2IBZ - chains D and I of the 11 polymer chains in the assembly; structure by X-ray diffraction, 2.30 A resolution.

== Chain D ==
Protein: Cytochrome c1, heme protein, mitochondrial precursor
From: Saccharomyces cerevisiae
Notes: EC 1.10.2.2
UniProtKB: P07143 (CY1_YEAST); residue numbers follow UniProt; this construct covers 62-309
Amino-acid sequence (248 residues; numbered 62 to 309; the number before each row is that of its first residue):
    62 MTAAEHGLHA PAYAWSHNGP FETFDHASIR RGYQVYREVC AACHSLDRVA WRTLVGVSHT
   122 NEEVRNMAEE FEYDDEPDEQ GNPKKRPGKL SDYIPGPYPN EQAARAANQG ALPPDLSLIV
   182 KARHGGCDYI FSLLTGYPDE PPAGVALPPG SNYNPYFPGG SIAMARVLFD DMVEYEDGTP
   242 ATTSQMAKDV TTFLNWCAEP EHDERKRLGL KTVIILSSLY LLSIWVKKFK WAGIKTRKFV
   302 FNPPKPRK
Not modelled in the structure: 307-309
Curated features (UniProtKB/Swiss-Prot):
  - binding site (heme c): Cys101, Cys104, His105, Met225
Ion coordination: heme c Fe: His105, Met225
Residues lining bound ligands: heme c (HEC): Val96, Val100, Cys101, Cys104, His105, Asn169, Ala172, Leu173, Pro174, Pro175, Leu177, Ile180, Arg184, Tyr190, Ile191, Leu194, Leu195, Phe218, Ile223, Ala224, Met225, Val228, Leu229, Val251, Leu255

== Chain I ==
Protein: Ubiquinol-cytochrome c reductase complex 7.3 kDa protein
From: Saccharomyces cerevisiae
Notes: EC 1.10.2.2
UniProtKB: P22289 (UCR9_YEAST); residues 1-66 here correspond to UniProt positions 0-65 (UniProt number = residue number - 1)
Amino-acid sequence (66 residues; numbered 1 to 66; the number before each row is that of its first residue):
     1 MSFSSLYKTF FKRNAVFVGT IFAGAFVFQT VFDTAITSWY ENHNKGKLWK DVKARIAAGD
    61 GDDDDE
Not modelled in the structure: 1-3, 59-66

== Interface between chain D and chain I ==
Contacting residue pairs (34; chain D residue first):
  Ser77(D) with Lys47(I), hydrogen bond (backbone-side chain)
  Phe82(D) with Trp39(I), hydrophobic; Tyr40(I); His43(I); Asn44(I), hydrogen bond (backbone-side chain)
  Glu83(D) with His43(I), salt bridge; Asn44(I); Lys47(I), salt bridge
  Thr84(D) with Tyr40(I); Asn44(I), hydrogen bond (backbone-side chain); Lys47(I), hydrogen bond (backbone-side chain); Leu48(I)
  Phe85(D) with Lys47(I)
  Asp86(D) with Lys47(I)
  His87(D) with Lys47(I), hydrogen bond (backbone-backbone); Trp49(I)
  Ala88(D) with Val52(I)
  Gly117(D) with Trp49(I)
  Val118(D) with Trp49(I)
  Ser119(D) with Trp49(I)
  His120(D) with Trp49(I)
  Thr121(D) with Trp49(I)
  Glu237(D) with Ile56(I)
  Asp264(D) with Tyr40(I), hydrogen bond (backbone-side chain)
  Lys267(D) with Tyr40(I)
  Arg268(D) with Asp33(I), salt bridge; Thr37(I), hydrogen bond; Tyr40(I)
  Leu271(D) with Ile36(I), hydrophobic; Trp39(I), hydrophobic
  Lys272(D) with Phe32(I); Asp33(I), salt bridge; Ile36(I)
  Ile275(D) with Phe32(I), hydrophobic
Interface residues without a listed pair, chain D (22 interface residues in all): Arg91, Ile276
Interface residues without a listed pair, chain I (16 interface residues in all): Phe28, Lys53, Arg55

== In short ==
22 residues of chain D and 16 residues of chain I are in contact; the contacts include 7 hydrogen bonds and 4
salt bridges. Among the polar pairs are Glu83(D)-His43(I), Glu83(D)-Lys47(I) and Arg268(D)-Asp33(I). Ligands
of chain D: heme c.
Chain D is Cytochrome c1, heme protein, mitochondrial precursor and chain I is Ubiquinol-cytochrome c
reductase complex 7.3 kDa protein, both from Saccharomyces cerevisiae; the structure, Yeast Cytochrome BC1
Complex with Stigmatellin, was determined by X-ray diffraction, deposited together with 2JBL.
